Entry 9JAO (electron microscopy, 3.10 A resolution); this record covers chains H and I of the 10 polymer chains in the assembly.

Chain H:
Protein: Histone H2B 1.1
From: Xenopus laevis
UniProt: P02281 (H2B11_XENLA); residues 1-122 here correspond to UniProt positions 5-126 (UniProt number = residue number + 4)
Sequence (123 residues; numbered 0 to 122; the number before each row is that of its first residue; numbering starts at 0):
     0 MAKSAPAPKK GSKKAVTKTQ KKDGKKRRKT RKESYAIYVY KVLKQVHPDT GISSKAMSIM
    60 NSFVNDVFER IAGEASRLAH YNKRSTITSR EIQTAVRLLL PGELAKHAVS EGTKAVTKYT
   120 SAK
Disordered / not traced: 0-28, 122
Construct notes: expression tag (0); conflict Thr29 (Ser33 in P02281)
UniProt features mapped onto this chain:
  - modified residue: Lys2 (N6-acetyllysine), Lys9 (N6-acetyllysine), Ser11 (Phosphoserine), Lys12 (N6-acetyllysine), Lys17 (N6-acetyllysine)
  - glycosylation: Ser109 (O-linked (GlcNAc) serine)
  - cross-link: Lys117 (Glycyl lysine isopeptide (Lys-Gly) (interchain with G-Cter in ubiquitin))

Chain I:
Molecule: 157-nt DNA strand
Sequence (157 nucleotides; each row starts with the number of its first residue; numbers below 1 keep their minus sign (DC-4 is residue -4)):
    -4 CCGCCCTCGA GAATCCCGGT GCCGAGGCCG CTCAATTGGT CGTAGACAGC TCTAGCACCG
    56 CTTAAACGCA CGTACGCGCT GTCCCCCGCG TTTTAACCGC CAAGGGGATT ACTCCCTAGT
   116 CTCCAGGCAC GTGTCAGATA TATACATCCT GAAGCTT
Disordered / not traced: -4 to 1, 106-152

Interface between chain H and chain I:
Contacting residue pairs (14; chain H residue first):
  Thr29(H) with DT104(I), hydrogen bond to the phosphate
  Arg30(H) with DC28(I), salt bridge to the phosphate
  Tyr39(H) with DG21(I), phosphate contact; DG22(I), hydrogen bond to the phosphate
  Gly50(H) with DG21(I), phosphate contact
  Ile51(H) with DA20(I), sugar contact; DG21(I), phosphate contact
  Ser52(H) with DA20(I), phosphate contact
  Ser53(H) with DA20(I), hydrogen bond to the phosphate
  Arg83(H) with DG40(I), phosphate contact; DA41(I), salt bridge to the phosphate
  Ser84(H) with DA39(I), phosphate contact; DG40(I), hydrogen bond to the phosphate
  Thr85(H) with DG40(I), phosphate contact
Interface residues without a listed pair, chain I (9 interface residues in all): DT27

In short:
Chain H and chain I form an interface of 10 and 9 residues respectively; the contacts include 4 hydrogen bonds
and 2 salt bridges. Polar pairs include Thr29(H)-DT104(I), Tyr39(H)-DG22(I) and Ser53(H)-DA20(I).
Chain H is Histone H2B 1.1 (Xenopus laevis) and chain I is a 157-nt DNA strand; the structure, The structure
of SMARCAD1 bound to the hexasome in the presence of ADP-BeFx, was determined by electron microscopy.
